PDB entry 7ME8 | X-ray diffraction, 1.60 A resolution | chains A and B

[Chain A]
Molecule: Tryptophan synthase alpha chain
Source organism: Salmonella typhimurium (strain LT2 / SGSC1412 / ATCC 700720)
Notes: EC 4.2.1.20
UniProtKB: P00929 (TRPA_SALTY); residues 1-268 here = UniProt positions 1-268
Chain sequence (268 residues; row label = number of the first residue in the row):
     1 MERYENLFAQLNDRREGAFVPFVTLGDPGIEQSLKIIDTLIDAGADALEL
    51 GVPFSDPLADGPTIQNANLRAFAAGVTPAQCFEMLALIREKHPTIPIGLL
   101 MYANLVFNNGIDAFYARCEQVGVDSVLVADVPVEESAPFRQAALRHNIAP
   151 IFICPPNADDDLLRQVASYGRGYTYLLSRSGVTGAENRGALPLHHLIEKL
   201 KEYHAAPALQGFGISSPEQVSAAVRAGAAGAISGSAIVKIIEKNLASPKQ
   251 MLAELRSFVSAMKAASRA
Not modelled in the structure: 178-192, 268
UniProt features mapped onto this chain:
  - active site (Proton acceptor): E49, D60

[Chain B]
Molecule: Tryptophan synthase beta chain
Source organism: Salmonella typhimurium (strain LT2 / SGSC1412 / ATCC 700720)
Notes: EC 4.2.1.20
UniProtKB: P0A2K1 (TRPB_SALTY); numbering as in UniProt (aligned over 1-397)
Chain sequence (397 residues; numbered 1 to 397; the number before each row is that of its first residue):
     1 MTTLLNPYFGEFGGMYVPQILMPALNQLEEAFVSAQKDPEFQAQFADLLK
    51 NYAGRPTALTKCQNITAGTRTTLYLKREDLLHGGAHKTNQVLGQALLAKR
   101 MGKSEIIAETGAGQHGVASALASALLGLKCRIYMGAKDVERQSPNVFRMR
   151 LMGAEVIPVHSGSATLKDACNEALRDWSGSYETAHYMLGTAAGPHPYPTI
   201 VREFQRMIGEETKAQILDKEGRLPDAVIACVGGGSNAIGMFADFINDTSV
   251 GLIGVEPGGHGIETGEHGAPLKHGRVGIYFGMKAPMMQTADGQIEESYSI
   301 SAGLDFPSVGPQHAYLNSIGRADYVSITDDEALEAFKTLCRHEGIIPALE
   351 SSHALAHALKMMREQPEKEQLLVVNLSGRGDKDIFTVHDILKARGEI
Not modelled in the structure: 1, 395-397
UniProt features mapped onto this chain:
  - modified residue: K87 (N6-(pyridoxal phosphate)lysine)
Glycans and other covalent adducts: pyridoxal phosphate (PLP) linked to K87
Ion coordination: Na+: G232, F306, S308
Ligand contacts:
  - F6F (2-{[4-(trifluoromethoxy)benzoyl]amino}ethyl dihydrogen phosphate): E109, T110, G111, A112, G113, Q114, H115, G116, L166, C170, L174, Y186, L188, G189, T190, A192, G193, P194, F280, G281, G303, F306
  - pyridoxal phosphate (PLP): A85, H86, Q114, T190, C230, V231, G232, G233, G234, S235, N236, G303, L304, A348, E350, S351, S377, G378

[How chain A and chain B interact]
Residue-residue contacts (60; chain A residue first):
  P53(A) - Q293(B)  hydrogen bond (backbone-side chain)
  F54(A) - Y279(B)  hydrophobic
  F54(A) - G292(B)
  F54(A) - Q293(B)
  F54(A) - I294(B)  hydrophobic
  S55(A) - Q293(B)  hydrogen bond (backbone-side chain)
  S55(A) - I294(B)  hydrogen bond (side chain-backbone)
  D56(A) - K167(B)  salt bridge
  D56(A) - D168(B)
  D56(A) - N171(B)  hydrogen bond
  D56(A) - Y279(B)  hydrogen bond (backbone-side chain)
  D56(A) - I294(B)
  P57(A) - R175(B)  hydrogen bond (backbone-side chain)
  L58(A) - N171(B)
  L58(A) - R175(B)
  L58(A) - Y279(B)
  A59(A) - P18(B)  hydrophobic
  D60(A) - R175(B)  hydrogen bond (backbone-side chain)
  Q65(A) - S161(B)
  Q65(A) - R175(B)
  F72(A) - Q293(B)
  T77(A) - D291(B)
  P78(A) - D291(B)
  P78(A) - Q293(B)
  A103(A) - I278(B)  hydrophobic
  N104(A) - G277(B)
  N104(A) - I278(B)  hydrogen bond (side chain-backbone)
  N104(A) - Q288(B)  hydrogen bond
  N104(A) - G292(B)  hydrogen bond (side chain-backbone)
  N104(A) - I294(B)
  L105(A) - D291(B)
  L105(A) - G292(B)
  F107(A) - V276(B)
  F107(A) - G277(B)
  F107(A) - I278(B)  hydrophobic
  F107(A) - K283(B)
  N108(A) - R275(B)  hydrogen bond
  N108(A) - Q288(B)
  N108(A) - A290(B)  hydrogen bond (side chain-backbone)
  N108(A) - D291(B)  hydrogen bond (side chain-backbone)
  N108(A) - G292(B)
  A129(A) - P18(B)
  D130(A) - Y16(B)
  D130(A) - V17(B)  hydrogen bond (backbone-backbone)
  D130(A) - P18(B)
  P132(A) - M15(B)
  P132(A) - V17(B)
  P132(A) - Q19(B)
  P132(A) - M22(B)  hydrophobic
  V133(A) - Q19(B)  hydrogen bond (backbone-side chain)
  E134(A) - Q19(B)  hydrogen bond
  E134(A) - M22(B)
  E135(A) - Y8(B)  hydrogen bond
  E135(A) - G14(B)
  E135(A) - M15(B)  hydrogen bond (side chain-backbone)
  E135(A) - Y16(B)  hydrogen bond
  I153(A) - Q19(B)
  P155(A) - Q19(B)
  P155(A) - I20(B)  hydrophobic
  L162(A) - Q19(B)
Other interface residues (no listed pair), chain A (31 interface residues in all): L69, N109, V131, F139, L177
Other interface residues (no listed pair), chain B (29 interface residues in all): T2, G162, T289

[Overview]
The interface between chain A and chain B involves 31 residues on one side and 29 on the other; the contacts
include 19 hydrogen bonds and 1 salt bridge. Among the polar pairs are D56(A)-K167(B), P53(A)-Q293(B) and
S55(A)-Q293(B). Bound to chain B: compound F6F.
Chain A is Tryptophan synthase alpha chain and chain B is Tryptophan synthase beta chain, both from Salmonella
typhimurium (strain LT2 / SGSC1412 / ATCC 700720); the structure, The internal aldimine form of the wild-type
Salmonella Typhimurium Tryptophan Synthase in complex with
N-(4'-trifluoromethoxybenzoyl)-2-amino-1-ethylphosphate (F6F) ..., was determined by X-ray diffraction.
